8IA3 - chains E and H of the 8 polymer chains in the assembly; structure by X-ray diffraction, 3.50 A resolution.

Chain E:
Name: Upstream stimulatory factor 2
From: Homo sapiens
Reference sequence: Q15853 (USF2_HUMAN); residues 235-346 here = UniProt positions 235-346
Sequence (114 residues; numbered 233 to 346; the number before each row is that of its first residue):
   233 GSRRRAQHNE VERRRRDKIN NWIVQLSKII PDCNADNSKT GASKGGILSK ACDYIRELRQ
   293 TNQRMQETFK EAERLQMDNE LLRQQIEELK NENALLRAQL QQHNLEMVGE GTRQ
Not modelled in the structure: 233-235
Sequence notes: expression tag (233-234)
From the paper describing this entry:
  - self-association interface (contacts with another copy of this molecule): Asp-285, Arg-288, Glu-289, Gln-292
  - binding site for the 18-nt DNA strand: Arg-237, His-240, Asn-241, Glu-244, Arg-246, Arg-247, Arg-248, Asn-252, Lys-276
  - mutagenesis - E244K (290 +/- 98 nM), R248A (460 +/- 79 nM), R248E (14-fold): decreased binding to E-box DNA
  - binding site for the 18-nt DNA strand: Lys-271
  - mutagenesis - K271A, K271E, E312R/E320R: decreased signaling
  - binding site for the 18-nt DNA strand (chain H): Gln-334
  - specificity-determining residues: Glu-244
  - mutagenesis - H240A (210 +/- 43 nM), H240E (5-fold), E244K (290 +/- 98 nM), R247A (250 +/- 67 nM), R247E (20-fold), R248A (460 +/- 79 nM), R248E (14-fold), K271A (Kd 440 nM), K271E (9-fold): decreased binding to the 18-nt DNA strand
  - mutagenesis - E244A (72 +/- 23 nM): unchanged binding to the 18-nt DNA strand

Chain H:
Molecule: 18-nt DNA strand
Sequence (18 nucleotides; each row starts with the number of its first residue):
   323 GCGCGTCACG TGCCCGTC

How chain E and chain H interact:
Contacting residue pairs (8; chain E residue first):
  His-240(E) with DG327(H), hydrogen bond to the base; DT328(H), base contact
  Val-243(E) with DG327(H), base contact
  Glu-244(E) with DT328(H), base contact; DC329(H), hydrogen bond to the base; DA330(H), base contact
  Arg-247(E) with DT328(H), sugar contact; DC329(H), salt bridge to the phosphate
Interface residues without a listed pair, chain H (5 interface residues in all): DC326

Summary:
4 residues of chain E and 5 residues of chain H are in contact; the contacts include 2 hydrogen bonds and 1
salt bridge. Polar contacts include His-240(E)/DG327(H), Glu-244(E)/DC329(H) and Arg-247(E)/DC329(H). From the
paper: a binding site for the 18-nt DNA strand at Arg-237(E), His-240(E) and Asn-241(E) among others; H240A,
H240E and E244K of chain E, among others, reduce binding to the 18-nt DNA strand; 11 substitutions were tested
in all.
Chain E is Upstream stimulatory factor 2 (Homo sapiens) and chain H is an 18-nt DNA strand; the structure,
Crystal structure of human USF2 bHLHLZ domain in complex with DNA, was determined by X-ray diffraction.
